8SJ1 - chains A and J of the 6 polymer chains in the assembly; structure by X-ray diffraction, 2.81 A resolution.

== Chain A ==
Name: Cyclic GMP-AMP synthase
Source organism: Mus musculus
Notes: EC 2.7.7.86; fragment: catalytic domain
Reference sequence: Q8C6L5 (CGAS_MOUSE); numbering as in UniProt (aligned over 147-507)
Chain sequence (364 residues; each row starts with the number of its first residue):
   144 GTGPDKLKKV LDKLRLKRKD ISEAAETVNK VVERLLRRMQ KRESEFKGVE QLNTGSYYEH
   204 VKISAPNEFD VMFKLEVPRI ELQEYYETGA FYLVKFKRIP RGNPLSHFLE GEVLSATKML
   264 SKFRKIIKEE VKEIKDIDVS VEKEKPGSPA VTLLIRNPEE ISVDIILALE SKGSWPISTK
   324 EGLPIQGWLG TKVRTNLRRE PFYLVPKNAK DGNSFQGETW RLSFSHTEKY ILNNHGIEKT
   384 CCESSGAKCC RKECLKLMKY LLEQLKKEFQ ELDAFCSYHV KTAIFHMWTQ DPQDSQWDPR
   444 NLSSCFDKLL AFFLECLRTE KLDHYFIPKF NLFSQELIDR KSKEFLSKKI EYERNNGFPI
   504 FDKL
Unresolved in the structure: 144-147, 243-245, 507
Sequence notes: expression tag (144-146)
Bound ions: Mg2+: Glu211, Asp213 (together with 3'-deoxyadenosine-5'-triphosphate); Zn2+: His378, Cys384, Cys385, Cys392
Residues lining bound ligands: 3'-deoxyadenosine-5'-triphosphate (3AT): Gly198, Ser199, Glu202, Lys205, Glu211, Asp213, Asp307, Arg364, Ser368, Glu371, Lys402, Glu406, Ser420, Tyr421, Lys424, His467
Curated features (UniProtKB/Swiss-Prot):
  - region: Lys372 to Lys395 (DNA-binding)
  - motif: Leu154 to Leu159 (Nuclear export signal), Asp281 to Ser291 (Nuclear localization signal)
  - binding site (GTP): Thr197, Asp307, Arg364 to Glu371
  - binding site (ATP): Ser199, Glu371, Lys402, Ser420 to Lys424
  - binding site (Mg(2+)): Glu211, Asp213, Asp307
  - binding site (2',3'-cGAMP): Asp213, Gly290, Asp307, Lys350, Arg364 to Ser366
  - binding site (Zn(2+)): His378, Cys384, Cys385, Cys392
  - site: Arg241 (Arginine-anchor), Asp307, Ile308 (Cleavage)
  - modified residue: Lys156 (N6-lactoyllysine), Glu176 (PolyADP-ribosyl glutamic acid), Ser199 (Phosphoserine), Tyr201 (Phosphotyrosine), Glu272 (5-glutamyl polyglutamate), Ser291 (Phosphoserine), Glu302 (5-glutamyl glutamate), Lys372 (N6-acetyllysine), Lys382 (N6-acetyllysine), Lys402 (N6-acetyllysine), Ser420 (Phosphoserine), Lys491 (N6-methyllysine)
  - lipidation (S-palmitoyl cysteine): Cys392, Cys393, Cys459
  - cross-link (Glycyl lysine isopeptide (Lys-Gly)): Lys217 (interchain with G-Cter in SUMO), Lys271 (interchain with G-Cter in ubiquitin), Lys335 (interchain with G-Cter in SUMO), Lys372 (interchain with G-Cter in SUMO), Lys382 (interchain with G-Cter in SUMO), Lys399 (interchain with G-Cter in ubiquitin), Lys402 (interchain with G-Cter in ubiquitin), Lys409 (interchain with G-Cter in ubiquitin), Lys410 (interchain with G-Cter in ubiquitin), Lys464 (interchain with G-Cter in SUMO)
  - mutagenesis: Lys156 (K156Q: Mimics lactylation; knockin mice show higher mortality following HSV-1 infection), Asn172 (N172K: Induces alteration of the DNA-binding surface and leads to decreased synthesis of cyclic GMP-AMP (cGAMP); when associated with L-180), Glu176 (E176A: Abolished poly-ADP-ribosylation by PARP1, stimulating interferon production in knockin mice), Arg180 (R180L: Induces alteration of the DNA-binding surface and leads to decreased synthesis of cyclic GMP-AMP (cGAMP); when associated with K-182), Gly198 (G198A: Abolishes stimulation of interferon production; when associated with A-199), Ser199 (S199A: Abolishes stimulation of interferon production; when associated with A-199), Tyr201 (Y201E: Phosphomimetic mutant; reduced translocation to the nucleus following treatment with etoposide), Glu211 to Asp213 (Abolished nucleotidyltransferase activity. Does not affect nuclear localization and tethering to chromatin), Glu211 (E211A: Abolishes ability to promote type-I interferon production), Asp213 (D213A: Abolishes ability to promote type-I interferon production), Lys217 (K217R: Reduced sumoylation), Arg222 (R222E: Impaired tethering to chromatin, leading to constitutive activation in the absence of DNA), 31 further mutagenesis entries in UniProt
What the authors report for this chain:
  - mutagenesis - E211Q/D213N: abolished catalytic activity
  - specificity-determining residues: His467 (proposed by the authors, not directly observed)
  - mutagenesis - R364A (33-fold), H467A: decreased catalytic activity on ATP/GTP
  - mutagenesis - H467A (2-fold): increased catalytic activity on GTP/GTP
  - specificity-determining residues: Ile309, Arg364
  - mutagenesis - R364A (10-fold): decreased catalytic activity on GTP/GTP
  - mutagenesis - R364A (4-fold): increased catalytic activity on ATP/ATP

== Chain J ==
Molecule: Palindromic DNA18
Sequence (18 nucleotides; row label = number of the first residue in the row):
     1 ATCTGTACAT GTACAGAT

== How chain A and chain J interact ==
Contacting residue pairs - 4 pairs, chain A then chain J:
  Lys315(A) with DA15(J), sugar contact; DG16(J), phosphate contact
  Gly316(A) with DG16(J), hydrogen bond to the phosphate
  Arg342(A) with DA13(J), hydrogen bond to the sugar
Also at the interface, not in a pair above, chain A (4 interface residues in all): Glu219
Also at the interface, not in a pair above, chain J (4 interface residues in all): DT12

== Summary ==
The chain A/chain J interface involves 4 residues from each chain; the contacts include 2 hydrogen bonds.
Polar contacts include Arg342(A)-DA13(J) and Gly316(A)-DG16(J). Chain A binds
3'-deoxyadenosine-5'-triphosphate. From the paper: R364A and H467A of chain A reduce catalytic activity on
ATP/GTP; specificity determinants His467(A), Ile309(A) and Arg364(A).
Here chain A is Cyclic GMP-AMP synthase (Mus musculus) and chain J is Palindromic DNA18. Entry 8SJ1 (Structure
of ternary complex of cGAS with dsDNA and bound 3'-dATP) was determined by X-ray diffraction together with
7UUX, 7UXW, 7UYQ, 7UYZ, 7UZR, 7V0W and 14 further entries from the same study.
